PDB entry 1MZW | X-ray diffraction, 2.00 A resolution | chains A and B

[Chain A]
Molecule: U-snRNP-associated cyclophilin
Organism: Homo sapiens
Reference sequence: O43447 (PPIH_HUMAN); residue numbers follow UniProt; this construct covers 1-177
Amino-acid sequence (177 residues; numbered 1 to 177; the number before each row is that of its first residue):
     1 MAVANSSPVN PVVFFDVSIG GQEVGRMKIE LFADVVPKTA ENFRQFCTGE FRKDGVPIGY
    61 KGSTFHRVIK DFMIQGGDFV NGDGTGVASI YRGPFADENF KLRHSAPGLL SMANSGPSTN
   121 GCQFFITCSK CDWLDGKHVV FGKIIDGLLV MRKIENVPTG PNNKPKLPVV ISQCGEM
Disordered / not traced: 1-4
Swiss-Prot annotation at these positions:
  - modified residue: Ala-2 (N-acetylalanine)
  - mutagenesis: Trp-133 (W133F: Abolishes inhibition by cyclosporin A)

[Chain B]
Molecule: U4/U6 snrnp 60kDa protein
Notes: fragment: residues 107-137, internal domain
Reference sequence: O43172 (PRP4_HUMAN); residues 106-136 here correspond to UniProt positions 107-137 (UniProt number = residue number + 1)
Amino-acid sequence (31 residues; each row starts with the number of its first residue):
   106 EVKASLRALG EPITLFGEGP AERRERLRNI L
Sequence notes: conflict Ser-110 (Cys111 in O43172)
Reported in the primary citation:
  - contacts within the chain: Thr-119/Arg-128 (hydrogen bond)

[Chain A / chain B interface]
Contacting residue pairs (26; chain A residue first):
  Phe-14(A) / Pro-117(B)  hydrophobic
  Phe-14(A) / Leu-120(B)  hydrophobic
  Arg-26(A) / Pro-117(B)
  Phe-46(A) / Phe-121(B)
  Cys-47(A) / Phe-121(B)
  Thr-48(A) / Leu-120(B)
  Thr-48(A) / Phe-121(B)
  Thr-48(A) / Gly-122(B)  hydrogen bond (backbone-backbone)
  Gly-49(A) / Phe-121(B)
  Gly-49(A) / Gly-122(B)
  Pro-57(A) / Phe-121(B)
  Ile-58(A) / Phe-121(B)
  Gly-59(A) / Phe-121(B)
  Lys-61(A) / Phe-121(B)
  Gln-173(A) / Leu-120(B)
  Gln-173(A) / Phe-121(B)
  Cys-174(A) / Leu-120(B)
  Cys-174(A) / Phe-121(B)  hydrogen bond (backbone-backbone)
  Gly-175(A) / Thr-119(B)
  Glu-176(A) / Pro-117(B)
  Glu-176(A) / Ile-118(B)  hydrogen bond (backbone-backbone)
  Glu-176(A) / Thr-119(B)  hydrogen bond (backbone-backbone)
  Met-177(A) / Gly-115(B)
  Met-177(A) / Glu-116(B)
  Met-177(A) / Pro-117(B)  hydrophobic
  Met-177(A) / Ile-118(B)
Also at the interface, not in a pair above, chain A (16 interface residues in all): Tyr-60
Also at the interface, not in a pair above, chain B (10 interface residues in all): Arg-112, Glu-123
From the paper, about this interface:
  - specific contacts: Thr-48(A)/Gly-122(B) (backbone contact), Pro-57(A)/Phe-121(B) (hydrophobic contact), Ile-58(A)/Phe-121(B) (hydrophobic contact), Gly-59(A)/Phe-121(B) (hydrophobic contact), Tyr-60(A)/Phe-121(B) (hydrophobic contact), Lys-61(A)/Phe-121(B), Cys-174(A)/Phe-121(B) (backbone contact), Gly-175(A)/Thr-119(B) (backbone contact), Ile-118(B)/Glu-176(A) (backbone contact)
  - interface residues, chain A: Cys-174(A), Gly-175(A)
  - interface residues, chain B: Ile-118(B), Thr-119(B)

[Overview]
16 residues of chain A face 10 of chain B across their interface, with 4 hydrogen bonds. Main-chain hydrogen
bonds include Thr-48(A)/Gly-122(B), Cys-174(A)/Phe-121(B) and Glu-176(A)/Ile-118(B). The authors report
backbone contacts between Thr-48(A) and Gly-122(B), Cys-174(A) and Phe-121(B) and Gly-175(A) and Thr-119(B)
among others; hydrophobic contacts between Pro-57(A) and Phe-121(B), Ile-58(A) and Phe-121(B) and Gly-59(A)
and Phe-121(B) among others; a contact between Lys-61(A) and Phe-121(B). The paper reports interface residues
Cys-174(A), Gly-175(A) and Ile-118(B) among others; contacts within the chain involving Thr-119(B) and
Arg-128(B).
Here chain A is U-snRNP-associated cyclophilin (Homo sapiens) and chain B is U4/U6 snrnp 60kDa protein. Entry
1MZW (Crystal structure of a U4/U6 snRNP complex between human spliceosomal cyclophilin H and a U4/U6-60K
peptide) was determined by X-ray diffraction.
